5G0R - chains A and D of the 6 polymer chains in the assembly; structure by X-ray diffraction, 1.25 A resolution.

Chain A (and D):
Molecule: Methyl-coenzyme M reductase I subunit alpha
From: Methanothermobacter marburgensis
Notes: EC 2.8.4.1; chain D of this document is another copy of the same molecule, construct and numbering; everything in this record applies to it too
Reference sequence: P11558 (MCRA_METTM); residue numbers follow UniProt; this construct covers 1-550
Amino-acid sequence (550 residues; numbered 1 to 550; the number before each row is that of its first residue):
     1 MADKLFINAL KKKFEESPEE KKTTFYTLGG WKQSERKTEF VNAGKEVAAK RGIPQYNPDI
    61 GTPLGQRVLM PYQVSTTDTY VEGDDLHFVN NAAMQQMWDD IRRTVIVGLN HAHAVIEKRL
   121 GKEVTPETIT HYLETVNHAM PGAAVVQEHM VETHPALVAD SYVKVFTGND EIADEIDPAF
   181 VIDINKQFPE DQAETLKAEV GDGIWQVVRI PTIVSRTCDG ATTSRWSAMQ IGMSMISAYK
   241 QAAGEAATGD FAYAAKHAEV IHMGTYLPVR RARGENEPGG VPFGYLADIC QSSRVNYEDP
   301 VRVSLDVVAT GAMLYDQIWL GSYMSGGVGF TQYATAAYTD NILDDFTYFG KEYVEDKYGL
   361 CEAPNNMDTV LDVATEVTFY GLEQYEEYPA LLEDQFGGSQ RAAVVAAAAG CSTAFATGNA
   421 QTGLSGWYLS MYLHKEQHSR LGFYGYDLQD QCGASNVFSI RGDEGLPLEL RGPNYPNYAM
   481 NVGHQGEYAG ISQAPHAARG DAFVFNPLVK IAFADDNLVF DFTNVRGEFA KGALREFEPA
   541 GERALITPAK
Not modelled in the structure: 1 (chain D: 1, 550)
Modified residues: His257 (n1-methylated histidine; MHS); Arg271 (5-methyl-arginine; AGM); Gln400 (2-methyl-glutamine; MGN); Gly445 (thioglycin; GL3); Asp450 (didehydroaspartate; DYA); Cys452 (s-methylcysteine; SMC)
Curated features (UniProtKB/Swiss-Prot):
  - binding site (coenzyme F430): Gln147
  - binding site (coenzyme B): Arg225, Lys256, His257, Arg270
  - binding site (coenzyme M): Tyr333, Tyr444
  - modified residue: His257 (Pros-methylhistidine), Arg271 (5-methylarginine), Gly445 (1-thioglycine), Cys452 (S-methylcysteine)
Ion coordination: Mg2+: Lys11, Phe14; Na+: Ile60, Thr62; factor 430 Ni near Gln147 (its only coordinating residue here); K+: Ser215, Arg216, Cys218 (shared with Ser215(D), Arg216(D), Cys218(D) of chain D)
Ligand contacts:
  - factor 430 (F43), molecule 1: Ala143, Ala144, Val145, Val146, Gln147, Met150, Val151, Met229, Gln230, Met233, Ile236, Ala243, Gly244
  - factor 430 (F43), molecule 2: Gly326, Gly327, Val328, Gly329, Phe330, Thr331, Gln332, Tyr333, Phe396, Gly397, Gln400, Gly442, Phe443
  - Coenzyme B (TP7), molecule 1: Arg225, Lys256, His257
  - Coenzyme B (TP7), molecule 2: Arg270, Arg271, Leu320, Met324, Ser325, Phe330, Phe443, Ala479, Met480, Asn481, Val482

Chain A / chain D interface:
Residue-residue contacts (273; chain A residue first):
  Lys37(A) with Met150(D), hydrogen bond (side chain-backbone); Val151(D); Glu152(D), salt bridge
  Glu39(A) with His154(D), salt bridge
  Phe40(A) with Glu152(D); Thr153(D); His154(D); Pro155(D)
  Ala43(A) with His154(D)
  Gly44(A) with Pro155(D)
  Val47(A) with Pro155(D); Ala159(D), hydrophobic
  Arg51(A) with Asn137(D); Ala159(D), hydrogen bond (side chain-backbone); Ser161(D), hydrogen bond (side chain-backbone); Tyr162(D); Asn517(D), hydrogen bond (backbone-side chain)
  Gly52(A) with Ala179(D)
  Ile53(A) with Asn137(D); Tyr162(D), hydrophobic; Lys164(D); Ala179(D); Phe180(D), hydrophobic; Asn517(D)
  Pro54(A) with Glu134(D); Asn137(D); Phe180(D)
  Gln55(A) with Asn137(D); His138(D); Pro141(D); Pro155(D), hydrogen bond (side chain-backbone); Val158(D); Ala159(D)
  Tyr56(A) with His138(D); Ala143(D), hydrophobic; Glu152(D), hydrogen bond; Pro155(D), hydrophobic
  Asn57(A) with His138(D), hydrogen bond (backbone-side chain)
  Ile60(A) with Glu134(D); Val145(D), hydrophobic
  Gly61(A) with Val145(D); Ser237(D)
  Thr62(A) with Val145(D), hydrogen bond (backbone-backbone); Val146(D), hydrogen bond (side chain-backbone)
  Leu64(A) with Gln147(D); Glu148(D); His149(D); Met150(D); Glu152(D)
  Gly65(A) with Glu148(D), hydrogen bond (backbone-side chain)
  Gln66(A) with Glu148(D), hydrogen bond (backbone-side chain)
  Arg67(A) with Glu148(D); His149(D)
  Val68(A) with His149(D)
  Leu69(A) with Glu148(D); His149(D)
  Met70(A) with His149(D), hydrogen bond (backbone-side chain)
  Tyr72(A) with His149(D)
  Gly83(A) with Val151(D)
  Asp84(A) with Val151(D); Glu152(D), hydrogen bond (side chain-backbone)
  His87(A) with Thr153(D)
  Phe88(A) with Thr217(D)
  Val89(A) with Thr153(D); Leu157(D); Ile213(D); Val214(D), hydrophobic; Ile546(D)
  Asn90(A) with Glu152(D), hydrogen bond (side chain-backbone); Thr153(D); His154(D), hydrogen bond (side chain-backbone); Leu157(D); Ile546(D)
  Asn91(A) with Ile546(D)
  Ala92(A) with Ile546(D)
  Gln95(A) with Ile213(D); Thr217(D), hydrogen bond; Arg543(D), hydrogen bond
  Trp98(A) with Thr217(D), hydrogen bond (side chain-backbone)
  Arg102(A) with Arg216(D), hydrogen bond (side chain-backbone); Thr217(D), hydrogen bond (side chain-backbone); Cys218(D), hydrogen bond (side chain-backbone)
  Glu134(A) with Pro54(D)
  Thr135(A) with Ile60(D)
  Asn137(A) with Ile53(D); Pro54(D); Gln55(D)
  His138(A) with Gln55(D); Tyr56(D); Asn57(D), hydrogen bond (side chain-backbone); Ile60(D)
  Pro141(A) with Gln55(D)
  Gly142(A) with Gly327(D); Val328(D)
  Ala143(A) with Tyr56(D), hydrophobic; Val328(D)
  Ala144(A) with Val328(D)
  Val145(A) with Ile60(D), hydrophobic; Gly61(D); Thr62(D), hydrogen bond (backbone-backbone)
  Val146(A) with Thr62(D), hydrogen bond (backbone-side chain)
  Gln147(A) with Leu64(D)
  Glu148(A) with Leu64(D); Gly65(D), hydrogen bond (side chain-backbone); Gln66(D), hydrogen bond (side chain-backbone); Arg67(D)
  His149(A) with Leu64(D); Arg67(D); Val68(D); Leu69(D); Met70(D), hydrogen bond (side chain-backbone); Tyr72(D); Gln332(D), hydrogen bond; Phe396(D)
  Met150(A) with Lys37(D), hydrogen bond (backbone-side chain); Leu64(D)
  Val151(A) with Lys37(D); Gly83(D); Asp84(D); Val328(D); Thr331(D); Gln332(D)
  Glu152(A) with Lys37(D), salt bridge; Phe40(D); Tyr56(D), hydrogen bond; Leu64(D); Asp84(D), hydrogen bond (backbone-side chain); Asn90(D), hydrogen bond (backbone-side chain)
  Thr153(A) with Phe40(D); His87(D); Val89(D); Asn90(D)
  His154(A) with Glu39(D), salt bridge; Phe40(D); Ala43(D); Asn90(D), hydrogen bond (backbone-side chain); Arg535(D)
  Pro155(A) with Phe40(D); Ala43(D), hydrophobic; Gly44(D); Val47(D); Gln55(D), hydrogen bond (backbone-side chain); Tyr56(D), hydrophobic
  Leu157(A) with Val89(D); Asn90(D)
  Val158(A) with Gln55(D), hydrogen bond (backbone-side chain)
  Ala159(A) with Val47(D), hydrophobic; Arg51(D), hydrogen bond (backbone-side chain); Gln55(D)
  Ser161(A) with Arg51(D), hydrogen bond (backbone-side chain)
  Tyr162(A) with Arg51(D); Ile53(D), hydrophobic
  Lys164(A) with Ile53(D)
  Ala179(A) with Gly52(D); Ile53(D)
  Phe180(A) with Ile53(D), hydrophobic; Pro54(D)
  Ile213(A) with Val89(D); Gln95(D); Arg216(D)
  Val214(A) with Val89(D), hydrophobic; Ser322(D)
  Arg216(A) with Arg102(D), hydrogen bond (backbone-side chain); Ile213(D); Arg216(D); Thr217(D), hydrogen bond; Arg543(D)
  Thr217(A) with Phe88(D); Gln95(D), hydrogen bond; Trp98(D), hydrogen bond (backbone-side chain); Arg102(D), hydrogen bond (backbone-side chain); Arg216(D), hydrogen bond; Tyr323(D)
  Cys218(A) with Arg102(D), hydrogen bond (backbone-side chain); Ser322(D), hydrogen bond; Tyr323(D)
  Asp219(A) with Arg273(D), salt bridge; Tyr323(D)
  Ala221(A) with Arg273(D)
  Thr222(A) with Arg273(D); Ser322(D); Tyr323(D)
  Arg225(A) with Arg270(D), hydrogen bond (side chain-backbone); Arg271(D); Arg273(D); Tyr323(D); Met324(D); Ser325(D)
  Trp226(A) with Ser322(D); Ser325(D), hydrogen bond (backbone-backbone); Gly326(D); Gly327(D)
  Met229(A) with Ser325(D); Gly326(D)
  Gln230(A) with Gly327(D); Val328(D)
  Ser237(A) with Gly61(D)
  Tyr266(A) with Val269(D); Ala272(D), hydrophobic
  Val269(A) with Tyr266(D)
  Arg270(A) with Arg225(D), hydrogen bond (backbone-side chain)
  Arg271(A) with Arg225(D)
  Ala272(A) with Arg273(D); Gly274(D), hydrogen bond (backbone-backbone)
  Arg273(A) with Asp219(D), salt bridge; Ala221(D); Thr222(D); Arg225(D); Ala272(D)
  Gly274(A) with Ala272(D), hydrogen bond (backbone-backbone)
  Ser322(A) with Val214(D); Cys218(D), hydrogen bond; Thr222(D); Trp226(D)
  Tyr323(A) with Thr217(D); Cys218(D); Asp219(D); Thr222(D); Arg225(D)
  Met324(A) with Arg225(D)
  Ser325(A) with Arg225(D); Trp226(D), hydrogen bond (backbone-backbone); Met229(D)
  Gly326(A) with Trp226(D); Met229(D)
  Gly327(A) with Gly142(D); Trp226(D); Gln230(D)
  Val328(A) with Gly142(D); Ala143(D); Ala144(D); Val151(D); Gln230(D)
  Thr331(A) with Val151(D)
  Gln332(A) with His149(D), hydrogen bond; Val151(D)
  Phe396(A) with His149(D)
  Asn517(A) with Arg51(D), hydrogen bond (side chain-backbone); Ile53(D)
  Arg535(A) with His154(D); Leu545(D); Ile546(D); Thr547(D); Pro548(D)
  Glu536(A) with Pro548(D)
  Phe537(A) with Thr547(D); Pro548(D)
  Glu538(A) with Pro548(D)
  Pro539(A) with Arg543(D); Thr547(D)
  Ala540(A) with Arg543(D), hydrogen bond (backbone-side chain)
  Glu542(A) with Glu542(D); Arg543(D), salt bridge; Ala544(D)
  Arg543(A) with Gln95(D), hydrogen bond; Arg216(D); Pro539(D); Ala540(D), hydrogen bond (side chain-backbone); Glu542(D), salt bridge
  Ala544(A) with Glu542(D)
  Leu545(A) with Arg535(D)
  Ile546(A) with Val89(D); Asn90(D); Asn91(D); Ala92(D); Arg535(D)
  Thr547(A) with Arg535(D); Phe537(D); Pro539(D)
  Pro548(A) with Arg535(D); Glu536(D); Phe537(D); Glu538(D)
Interface residues without a listed pair, chain A (110 interface residues in all): Pro63, Ala156, Ser215, Ile318
Interface residues without a listed pair, chain D (110 interface residues in all): Pro63, Thr135, Ala156, Ser215, Ile318

Summary:
The chain A/chain D interface involves 110 residues from each chain; the contacts include 57 hydrogen bonds
and 8 salt bridges. Polar pairs include Lys37(A)-Glu152(D), Glu39(A)-His154(D) and Asp219(A)-Arg273(D).
Ligands of chain A: factor 430 and Coenzyme B.
Both chains are Methyl-coenzyme M reductase I subunit alpha (Methanothermobacter marburgensis). Entry 5G0R
(Methyl-coenzyme M reductase I from methanothermobacter marburgensis exposed to 3-nitrooxypropanol) was
determined by X-ray diffraction.
